Entry 4CH9 (X-ray diffraction, 1.84 A resolution); this record covers chains B and D.

Chain B:
Molecule: Kelch-like protein 3
Source organism: Homo sapiens
Notes: fragment: kelch domain, residues 298-587
Reference sequence: Q9UH77 (KLHL3_HUMAN); residues 298-587 here = UniProt positions 298-587
Amino-acid sequence (292 residues; row label = number of the first residue in the row):
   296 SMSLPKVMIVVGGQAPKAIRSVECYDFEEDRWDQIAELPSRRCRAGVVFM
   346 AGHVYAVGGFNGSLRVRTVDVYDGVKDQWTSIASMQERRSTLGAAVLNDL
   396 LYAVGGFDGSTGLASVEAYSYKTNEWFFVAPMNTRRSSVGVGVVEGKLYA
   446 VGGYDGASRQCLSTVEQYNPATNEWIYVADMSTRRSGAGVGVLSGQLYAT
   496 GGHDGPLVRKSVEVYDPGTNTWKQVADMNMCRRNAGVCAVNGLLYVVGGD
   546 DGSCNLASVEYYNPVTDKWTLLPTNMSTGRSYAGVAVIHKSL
Disordered / not traced: 296-299, 586-587
Differences from the reference sequence: expression tag (296-297)
Swiss-Prot annotation at these positions:
  - modified residue: Thr375 (Phosphothreonine), Ser376 (Phosphoserine), Ser433 (Phosphoserine)
  - natural variant: Gln309 (Q309R: In PHA2D), Phe322 (F322C: In PHA2D), Arg336 (R336I: In PHA2D), Ala340 (A340V: In PHA2D), Val361 (V361M: In PHA2D), Arg362 (R362W: In PHA2D), Arg384 (R384Q: In PHA2D; R384W: In PHA2D), Leu387 (L387P: In PHA2D), Ala398 (A398V: In PHA2D), Ser410 (S410L: In PHA2D), Pro426 (P426L: In PHA2D), Met427 (M427T: In PHA2D), 14 further natural variant entries in UniProt
  - mutagenesis: Ser433 (S433A/N: Abolished phosphorylation by PKC, promoting ubiquitination and degradation of WNK4; S433E/D: Mimics phosphorylation, preventing binding and degradation of WNK4)
From the paper describing this entry:
  - disease-associated variants - R528H (10-fold), N529K (10-fold): decreased binding to Serine/threonine-protein kinase WNK4 (chain D)
  - disease-associated variants - Q309R, S432N, S433N: decreased binding to Serine/threonine-protein kinase WNK4 (chain D) (proposed by the authors, not directly observed)
  - disease-associated variants - A340V, R384Q, L387P, S410L, A494T: decreased stability (proposed by the authors, not directly observed)

Chain D:
Molecule: Serine/threonine-protein kinase WNK4
Notes: EC 2.7.11.1
Reference sequence: Q96J92 (WNK4_HUMAN); residues 557-567 here = UniProt positions 557-567
Amino-acid sequence (11 residues; row label = number of the first residue in the row):
   557 EPEEPEADQHQ
Disordered / not traced: 566-567
Swiss-Prot annotation at these positions:
  - region: Glu557 to Gln567 (Interaction with KLHL3)
  - natural variant: Glu562 (E562K: In PHA2B), Asp564 (D564A: In PHA2B), Gln565 (Q565E: In PHA2B)
From the paper describing this entry:
  - disease-associated variants - D564A (10-fold), Q565E (10-fold): decreased binding to Kelch-like protein 3 (chain B)
  - disease-associated variants - E562K: abolished binding to Kelch-like protein 3 (chain B)

Interface between chain B and chain D:
Pairs across the interface (23; chain B residue first):
  Arg339(B) with Glu559(D), hydrogen bond (side chain-backbone); Glu560(D); Pro561(D)
  Phe355(B) with Glu559(D)
  Ser358(B) with Glu557(D)
  Arg360(B) with Glu557(D), salt bridge; Pro558(D), hydrogen bond (side chain-backbone); Glu559(D); Glu560(D), hydrogen bond (side chain-backbone); Gln565(D)
  Phe402(B) with Glu562(D); Gln565(D)
  Gly404(B) with Glu557(D)
  Gly407(B) with Glu562(D)
  Ser432(B) with Glu562(D), hydrogen bond
  Tyr449(B) with Glu562(D); Ala563(D), hydrophobic
  Gly451(B) with Glu562(D)
  Ser481(B) with Ala563(D)
  His498(B) with Ala563(D)
  Arg528(B) with Asp564(D), salt bridge
  Tyr577(B) with Pro561(D); Asp564(D)
Also at the interface, not in a pair above, chain B (17 interface residues in all): Gly357, Leu359, Thr386

Overview:
17 residues of chain B face 9 of chain D across their interface; the contacts include 4 hydrogen bonds and 2
salt bridges. Polar pairs include Arg360(B)-Glu557(D), Arg528(B)-Asp564(D) and Arg339(B)-Glu559(D). From the
paper: R528H, N529K and Q309R of chain B, among others, reduce binding to Serine/threonine-protein kinase WNK4
(chain D); A340V, R384Q and L387P of chain B, among others, reduce stability; 13 substitutions were tested in
all.
Chain B is Kelch-like protein 3 (Homo sapiens) and chain D is Serine/threonine-protein kinase WNK4; the
structure, Crystal structure of the human KLHL3 Kelch domain in complex with a WNK4 peptide, was determined by
X-ray diffraction (same publication as 4CHB).
